6QK8 - chains A and E of the 4 polymer chains in the assembly; structure by X-ray diffraction, 2.92 A resolution.

[Chain A]
Protein: Protein BMH1
Organism: Saccharomyces cerevisiae (strain ATCC 204508 / S288c)
Notes: engineered mutation(s): M237Stop
UniProt: P29311 (BMH1_YEAST); numbering as in UniProt (aligned over 1-236)
Sequence (236 residues; row label = number of the first residue in the row):
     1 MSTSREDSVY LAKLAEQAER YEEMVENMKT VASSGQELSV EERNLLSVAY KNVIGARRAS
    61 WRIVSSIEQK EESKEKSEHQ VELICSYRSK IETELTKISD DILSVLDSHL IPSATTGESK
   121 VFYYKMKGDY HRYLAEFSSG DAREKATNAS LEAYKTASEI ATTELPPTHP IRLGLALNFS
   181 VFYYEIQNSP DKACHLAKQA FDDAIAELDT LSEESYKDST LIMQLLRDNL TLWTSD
Unresolved in the structure: 1-2, 71-77, 236
Curated features (UniProtKB/Swiss-Prot):
  - site (NTH1 binding): Glu136, Glu185
  - modified residue: Ser2 (N-acetylserine), Ser89 (Phosphoserine)
  - cross-link: Lys76 (Glycyl lysine isopeptide (Lys-Gly) (interchain with G-Cter in ubiquitin))

[Chain E]
Protein: Na(+)/H(+) antiporter
Organism: Saccharomyces cerevisiae (strain ATCC 204508 / S288c)
UniProt: Q99271 (NAH1_YEAST); residues 478-485 here = UniProt positions 478-485
Sequence (8 residues; numbered 478 to 485; the number before each row is that of its first residue):
   478 RSFSLHRM
Modified positions: Ser481 (phosphoserine; SEP)

[Chain A / chain E interface]
Residue-residue contacts (27):
  Glu16(A) with Arg484(E), salt bridge
  Val48(A) with Arg484(E)
  Lys51(A) with Ser481(E); Leu482(E); His483(E)
  Arg58(A) with Arg478(E); Ser481(E)
  Lys125(A) with Leu482(E)
  Arg132(A) with Ser481(E)
  Tyr133(A) with Ser481(E)
  Gly174(A) with Leu482(E)
  Leu177(A) with Phe480(E); Ser481(E); Leu482(E)
  Asn178(A) with Ser481(E); Leu482(E), hydrogen bond (side chain-backbone)
  Val181(A) with Ser479(E); Phe480(E)
  Tyr184(A) with Ser479(E)
  Leu221(A) with His483(E)
  Ile222(A) with Leu482(E), hydrophobic
  Leu225(A) with His483(E)
  Asn229(A) with Ser479(E); Phe480(E), hydrogen bond (side chain-backbone)
  Leu232(A) with Arg478(E); Ser479(E)
  Trp233(A) with Ser479(E), hydrogen bond
Also at the interface, not in a pair above, chain A (20 interface residues in all): Tyr21, Asp218
Also at the interface, not in a pair above, chain E (8 interface residues in all): Met485

[Summary]
Chain A and chain E form an interface of 20 and 8 residues respectively, with 3 hydrogen bonds and 1 salt
bridge. Among the polar pairs are Glu16(A)-Arg484(E), Asn178(A)-Leu482(E) and Asn229(A)-Phe480(E).
Chain A is Protein BMH1 and chain E is Na(+)/H(+) antiporter, both from Saccharomyces cerevisiae (strain ATCC
204508 / S288c); the structure, Crystal structure of yeast 14-3-3 protein (Bmh1) from Saccharomyces cerevisiae
with the Nha1p (yeast Na+/H+ antiporter) ..., was determined by X-ray diffraction.
